Entry 6P1O (X-ray diffraction, 1.65 A resolution); this record covers chains A and D of the 4 polymer chains in the assembly.

== Chain A ==
Molecule: DNA-directed DNA/RNA polymerase mu
Organism: Homo sapiens
Notes: EC 2.7.7.7
UniProt: Q9NP87 (DPOLM_HUMAN); numbering as in UniProt; present here: 134-397, 410-494
Amino-acid sequence (354 residues; each row starts with the number of its first residue; note: 12 numbers in that range are skipped by the numbering (no residue carries them; nothing is unmodelled there)):
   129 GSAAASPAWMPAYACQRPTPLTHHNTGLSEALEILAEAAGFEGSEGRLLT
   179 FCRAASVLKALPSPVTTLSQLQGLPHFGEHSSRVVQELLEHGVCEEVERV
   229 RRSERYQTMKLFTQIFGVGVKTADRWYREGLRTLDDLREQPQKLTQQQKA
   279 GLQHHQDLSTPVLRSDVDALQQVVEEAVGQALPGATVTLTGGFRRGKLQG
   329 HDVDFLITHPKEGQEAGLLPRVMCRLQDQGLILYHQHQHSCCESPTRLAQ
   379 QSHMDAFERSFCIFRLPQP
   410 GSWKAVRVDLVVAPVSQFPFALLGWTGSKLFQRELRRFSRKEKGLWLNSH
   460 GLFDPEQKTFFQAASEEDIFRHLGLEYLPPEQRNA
Unresolved in the structure: 129-137, 365-383
Sequence notes: expression tag (129-133); linker (410)
Curated features (UniProtKB/Swiss-Prot):
  - region: Arg323 to Asp332 (Involved in ssDNA binding)
  - binding site (Mg(2+)): Asp330, Asp332, Asp418
  - site: Gly433 (Responsible for the low discrimination between dNTP and rNTP)
Ion coordination: Na+: Thr241, Ile243, Val246 (shared with 1 residue of chain P); Mn2+: Asp330, Asp332, Asp418 (shared with 1 residue of chain P); Mg2+: Asp330, Asp332 (together with ATP, pyrophosphate) (shared with 1 residue of chain P)
Small-molecule neighbours: ATP / pyrophosphate: Gly319, Gly320, Arg323, Lys325, His329, Asp330, Asp332

== Chain D ==
Molecule: 4-nt DNA strand
Sequence (4 nucleotides; each row starts with the number of its first residue):
     1 GCCG

== How chain A and chain D interact ==
Contacting residue pairs (13; chain A residue first):
  Gly174(A) - DG1(D)  hydrogen bond to the base
  Arg175(A) - DG1(D)  salt bridge to the phosphate
  Thr178(A) - DG1(D)  hydrogen bond to the base
  Thr178(A) - DC2(D)  sugar contact
  Phe179(A) - DG1(D)  sugar contact
  Pro203(A) - DC3(D)  phosphate contact
  His204(A) - DC2(D)  sugar contact
  His204(A) - DC3(D)  hydrogen bond to the phosphate
  Gly206(A) - DC2(D)  hydrogen bond to the phosphate
  Glu207(A) - DC2(D)  hydrogen bond to the phosphate
  His208(A) - DG1(D)  salt bridge to the phosphate
  His208(A) - DC2(D)  hydrogen bond to the phosphate
  Ser209(A) - DC2(D)  hydrogen bond to the phosphate
Also at the interface, not in a pair above, chain A (14 interface residues in all): Ala140, Arg181, Leu202, Phe205
Also at the interface, not in a pair above, chain D (4 interface residues in all): DG4

== Overview ==
Chain A and chain D form an interface of 14 and 4 residues respectively; the contacts include 7 hydrogen bonds
and 2 salt bridges. Polar pairs include Gly174(A)-DG1(D), Thr178(A)-DG1(D) and His204(A)-DC3(D). Bound to
chain A: ATP / pyrophosphate.
Here chain A is DNA-directed DNA/RNA polymerase mu (Homo sapiens) and chain D is a 4-nt DNA strand. Entry 6P1O
(Post-catalytic nicked complex of human DNA Polymerase Mu with 1-nt gapped substrate containing template 8OG
and ...) was determined by X-ray diffraction together with 6P1M, 6P1N, 6P1P, 6P1Q, 6P1R, 6P1S and 4 further
entries from the same study.
